PDB entry 8A8U | electron microscopy, 3.62 A resolution | chains D and G of the 7 polymer chains in the assembly

# Chain D
Protein: ATP-dependent Clp protease ATP-binding subunit ClpC1
Organism: Mycobacterium tuberculosis
Notes: EC 3.4.-.-
Reference sequence: P9WPC9 (CLPC1_MYCTU); residues 1-848 here = UniProt positions 1-848
Sequence (856 residues; each row starts with the number of its first residue):
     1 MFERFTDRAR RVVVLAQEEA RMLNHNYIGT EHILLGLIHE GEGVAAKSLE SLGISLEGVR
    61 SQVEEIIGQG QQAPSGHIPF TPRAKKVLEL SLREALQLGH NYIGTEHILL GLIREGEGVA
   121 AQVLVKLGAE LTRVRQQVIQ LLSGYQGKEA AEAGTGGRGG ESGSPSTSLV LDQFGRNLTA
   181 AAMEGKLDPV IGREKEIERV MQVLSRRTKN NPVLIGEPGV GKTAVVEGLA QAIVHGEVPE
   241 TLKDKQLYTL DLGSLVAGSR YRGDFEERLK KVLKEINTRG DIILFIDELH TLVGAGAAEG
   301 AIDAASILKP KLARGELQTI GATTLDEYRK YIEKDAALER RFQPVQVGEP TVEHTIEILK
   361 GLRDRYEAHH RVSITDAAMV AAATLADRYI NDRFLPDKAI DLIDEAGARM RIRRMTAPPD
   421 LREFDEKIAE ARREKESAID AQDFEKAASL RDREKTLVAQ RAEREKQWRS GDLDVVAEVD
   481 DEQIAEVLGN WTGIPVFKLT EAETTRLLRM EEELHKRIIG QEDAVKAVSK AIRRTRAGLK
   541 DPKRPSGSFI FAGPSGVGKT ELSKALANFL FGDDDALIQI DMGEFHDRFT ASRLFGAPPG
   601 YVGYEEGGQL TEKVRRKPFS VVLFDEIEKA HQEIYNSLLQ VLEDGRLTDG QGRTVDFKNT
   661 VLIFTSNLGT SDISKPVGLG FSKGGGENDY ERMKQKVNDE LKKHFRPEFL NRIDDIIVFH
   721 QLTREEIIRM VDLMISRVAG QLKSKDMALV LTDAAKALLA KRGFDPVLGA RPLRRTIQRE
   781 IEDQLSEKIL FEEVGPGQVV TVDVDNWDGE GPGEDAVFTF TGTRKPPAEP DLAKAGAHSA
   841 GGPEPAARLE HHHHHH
Not modelled in the structure: 1-167, 416-475, 671-688, 822-856
Differences from the reference sequence: expression tag (849-856)
Swiss-Prot annotation at these positions:
  - binding site (ATP): Gly216 to Thr223, Gly553 to Thr560
Residues lining bound ligands:
  - ADP (adenosine-5'-diphosphate), molecule 1: Asp188, Pro189, Val190, Ile191, Arg193, Pro218, Gly219, Val220, Gly221, Lys222, Thr223, Ala224, Glu288, Ile358, Leu362, Pro396, Ile400
  - ADP, molecule 2: Ala313, Arg314, Arg340, Arg341
  - ADP, molecule 3: Arg517, Ile518, Ile519, Pro554, Ser555, Gly556, Val557, Gly558, Lys559, Thr560, Glu561, Asn667, Leu722, Met730, Leu733, Ala770, Arg771, Arg774
  - ADP, molecule 4: Arg544, Glu643, Arg712
From the paper describing this entry:
  - mutagenesis - F444A: increased catalytic activity (ATPase activity)
  - mutagenesis - F444A: unchanged catalytic activity on FITC-casein
  - mutagenesis - F444A: unchanged catalytic activity on GFPssra

# Chain G
Protein: Bound polypeptide
Organism: Mycobacterium tuberculosis
Sequence (23 residues; numbered 1 to 23; the number before each row is that of its first residue; X marks 23 residues of unknown identity (built as UNK)):
     1 XXXXXXXXXX XXXXXXXXXX XXX

# How chain D and chain G interact
Chain D side of the interface, 10 residues: Arg260, Tyr261, Arg262, Ala297, Glu299, Gly300, Phe589, Gly600, Tyr601, Val602

# Overview
Chain D and chain G make no direct contact in this assembly. Ligands of chain D: 4 copies of ADP. Curated
annotation (UniProt) lists 16 ATP-binding residues on chain D. The paper reports that F444A of chain D
increases catalytic activity (ATPase activity); F444A of chain D leaves catalytic activity on FITC-casein
unchanged.
Here chain D is ATP-dependent Clp protease ATP-binding subunit ClpC1 and chain G is Bound polypeptide, both
from Mycobacterium tuberculosis. Entry 8A8U (Mycobacterium tuberculosis ClpC1 hexamer structure) was
determined by electron microscopy, deposited together with 8A8V and 8A8W.
